PDB entry 9B8Q | electron microscopy, 3.80 A resolution | chains G and J of the 9 polymer chains in the assembly

[Chain G]
Molecule: V-type proton ATPase subunit C 1
Organism: Rattus norvegicus
UniProt: Q5FVI6 (VATC1_RAT); numbering as in UniProt (aligned over 1-382)
Sequence (382 residues; each row starts with the number of its first residue):
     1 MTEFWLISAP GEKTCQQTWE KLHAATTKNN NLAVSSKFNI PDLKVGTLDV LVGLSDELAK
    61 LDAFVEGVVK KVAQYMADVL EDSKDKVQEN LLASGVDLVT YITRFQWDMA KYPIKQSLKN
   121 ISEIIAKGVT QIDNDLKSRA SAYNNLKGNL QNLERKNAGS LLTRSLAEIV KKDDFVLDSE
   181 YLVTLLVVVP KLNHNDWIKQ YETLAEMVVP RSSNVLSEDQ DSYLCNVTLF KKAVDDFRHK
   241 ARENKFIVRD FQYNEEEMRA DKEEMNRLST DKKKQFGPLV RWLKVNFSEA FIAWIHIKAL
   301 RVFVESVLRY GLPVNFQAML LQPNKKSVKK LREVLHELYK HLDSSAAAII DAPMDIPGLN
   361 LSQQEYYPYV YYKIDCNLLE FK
Unresolved in the structure: 1, 377-382
Curated features (UniProtKB/Swiss-Prot):
  - modified residue: Thr2 (N-acetylthreonine)

[Chain J]
Molecule: V-type proton ATPase subunit E 1
Organism: Rattus norvegicus
UniProt: Q6PCU2 (VATE1_RAT); residues 1-226 here = UniProt positions 1-226
Sequence (226 residues; numbered 1 to 226; the number before each row is that of its first residue):
     1 MALSDADVQK QIKHMMAFIE QEANEKAEEI DAKAEEEFNI EKGRLVQTQR LKIMEYYEKK
    61 EKQIEQQKKI QMSNLMNQAR LKVLRARDDL ITDLLNEAKQ RLSKVVKDTT RYQVLLDGLV
   121 LQGLYQLLEP RMIVRCRKQD FPLVKAAVQK AIPMYKIATK KDVDVQIDLE AYLPEDIAGG
   181 VEIYNGDRKI KVSNTLESRL DLIAQQMMPE VRGALFGANA NRKFLD
Unresolved in the structure: 1-3, 123-192, 223-226
Curated features (UniProtKB/Swiss-Prot):
  - modified residue: Ala2 (N-acetylalanine), Tyr56 (Phosphotyrosine)

[Interface between chain G and chain J]
Residue-residue contacts (9; chain G residue first):
  Thr47(G) - Glu22(J)
  Leu48(G) - Phe18(J)  hydrophobic
  Val307(G) - Phe18(J)
  Arg309(G) - His14(J)
  Gly311(G) - His14(J)  hydrogen bond (backbone-side chain)
  Gly311(G) - Phe18(J)
  Leu312(G) - Ala17(J)
  Leu312(G) - Phe18(J)
  Leu312(G) - Gln21(J)
Also at the interface, not in a pair above, chain G (8 interface residues in all): Leu308, Tyr310
Also at the interface, not in a pair above, chain J (6 interface residues in all): Glu25

[Summary]
8 residues of chain G face 6 of chain J across their interface; the contacts include 1 hydrogen bond. The
hydrogen-bonded pair is Gly311(G)-His14(J).
Chain G is V-type proton ATPase subunit C 1 and chain J is V-type proton ATPase subunit E 1, both from Rattus
norvegicus; the structure, Synaptic Vesicle V-ATPase with synaptophysin and SidK, State 3, peripheral stalks,
was determined by electron microscopy (same publication as 9B8P).
